3K81 - chains C and D of the 4 polymer chains in the assembly; structure by X-ray diffraction, 3.40 A resolution.

[Chain C (and D)]
Name: MP18 RNA editing complex protein
Organism: Trypanosoma brucei
Notes: fragment: krepa6; chain D of this document is another copy of the same molecule, construct and numbering; everything in this record applies to it too
UniProt: Q38B90 (Q38B90_9TRYP); residues 1-164 here = UniProt positions 1-164
Sequence (164 residues; numbered 1 to 164; the number before each row is that of its first residue):
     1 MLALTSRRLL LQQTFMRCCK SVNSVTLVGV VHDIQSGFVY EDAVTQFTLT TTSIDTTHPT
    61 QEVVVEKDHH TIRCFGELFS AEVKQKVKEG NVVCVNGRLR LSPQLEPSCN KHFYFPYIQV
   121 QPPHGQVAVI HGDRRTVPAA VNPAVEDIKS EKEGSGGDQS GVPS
Not modelled in the structure: 1-19, 55-62, 133-164 (chain D: 1-20, 57-61, 132-164)

[Interface between chain C and chain D]
Residue-residue contacts (48):
  K20(C) - V28(D)
  S21(C) - V28(D)
  S21(C) - T51(D)
  S21(C) - T52(D)
  V22(C) - T26(D)
  V22(C) - L27(D)
  V22(C) - V28(D)  hydrogen bond (backbone-backbone)
  N23(C) - T26(D)
  N23(C) - L27(D)
  N23(C) - H70(D)
  S24(C) - V25(D)
  S24(C) - T26(D)  hydrogen bond (backbone-backbone)
  V25(C) - S24(D)
  T26(C) - V22(D)
  T26(C) - N23(D)
  T26(C) - S24(D)  hydrogen bond (backbone-backbone)
  L27(C) - V22(D)
  L27(C) - N23(D)
  V28(C) - S21(D)
  V28(C) - V22(D)  hydrogen bond (backbone-backbone)
  T51(C) - S21(D)
  T51(C) - V22(D)
  T51(C) - N23(D)
  T52(C) - S21(D)
  S53(C) - N23(D)
  S53(C) - R98(D)  hydrogen bond
  D68(C) - L99(D)
  D68(C) - R100(D)  salt bridge
  D68(C) - L101(D)
  H69(C) - L101(D)
  H70(C) - L99(D)
  H70(C) - L101(D)
  R98(C) - S53(D)
  R98(C) - I54(D)
  R98(C) - E66(D)  salt bridge
  L99(C) - H70(D)
  L99(C) - L99(D)  hydrophobic
  L99(C) - I118(D)  hydrophobic
  R100(C) - E66(D)  salt bridge
  R100(C) - D68(D)  salt bridge
  L101(C) - D68(D)
  C109(C) - S108(D)  hydrogen bond (side chain-backbone)
  C109(C) - C109(D)  hydrophobic
  F113(C) - F113(D)  hydrophobic
  Y114(C) - Y114(D)
  P116(C) - L101(D)  hydrophobic
  P116(C) - Y114(D)
  P116(C) - P116(D)  hydrophobic
Other interface residues (no listed pair), chain C (26 interface residues in all): S108, Q119, Q121
Other interface residues (no listed pair), chain D (28 interface residues in all): D55, T56, H69

[Summary]
26 residues of chain C face 28 of chain D across their interface; the contacts include 6 hydrogen bonds and 4
salt bridges. Polar pairs include D68(C)-R100(D), R98(C)-E66(D) and R100(C)-E66(D).
Chain C and chain D are both MP18 RNA editing complex protein (Trypanosoma brucei); the structure, Structure
of the central interaction protein from the Trypanosoma brucei editosome in complex with single domain ...,
was determined by X-ray diffraction (same publication as 3K80).
